PDB entry 7OYK | X-ray diffraction, 2.10 A resolution | chains AAA and BBB of the 4 polymer chains in the assembly

Chain AAA (and BBB):
Name: Central glycolytic genes regulator
Organism: Bacillus subtilis (strain 168)
Notes: chain BBB of this document is another copy of the same molecule, construct and numbering; everything in this record applies to it too
UniProtKB: O32253 (CGGR_BACSU); numbering as in UniProt (aligned over 1-91)
Amino-acid sequence (96 residues; each row starts with the number of its first residue; numbers below 1 keep their minus sign (Ser-4 is residue -4)):
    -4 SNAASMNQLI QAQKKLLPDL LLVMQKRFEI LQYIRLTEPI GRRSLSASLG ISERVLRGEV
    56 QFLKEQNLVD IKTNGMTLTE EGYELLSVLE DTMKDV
Modified / non-standard residues: Mse1, Mse19, Mse71, Mse88 (selenomethionine; parent Met)
Sequence notes: expression tag (-4 to 0)
Ion coordination: Ca2+: Glu75 (shared with Thr32(BBB) of chain BBB)
UniProt features mapped onto this chain:
  - DNA-binding region: Arg37 to Gln56 (H-T-H motif)

Chain AAA / chain BBB interface:
Pairs across the interface (62):
  Ser-4(AAA) - Ala-1(BBB)
  Ser-4(AAA) - Ser0(BBB)
  Ser-4(AAA) - Mse1(BBB)
  Ser0(AAA) - Mse1(BBB)
  Mse1(AAA) - Ala-2(BBB)
  Mse1(AAA) - Ser0(BBB)
  Mse1(AAA) - Mse1(BBB)  hydrophobic
  Mse1(AAA) - Leu4(BBB)  hydrophobic
  Gln3(AAA) - Val83(BBB)
  Gln3(AAA) - Thr87(BBB)  hydrogen bond
  Leu4(AAA) - Mse1(BBB)  hydrophobic
  Leu4(AAA) - Ile5(BBB)  hydrophobic
  Leu4(AAA) - Mse19(BBB)  hydrophobic
  Leu4(AAA) - Thr87(BBB)
  Ile5(AAA) - Leu4(BBB)  hydrophobic
  Ala7(AAA) - Leu84(BBB)  hydrophobic
  Gln8(AAA) - Gln8(BBB)  hydrogen bond
  Gln8(AAA) - Leu15(BBB)
  Gln8(AAA) - Mse19(BBB)
  Lys10(AAA) - Gln61(BBB)
  Lys10(AAA) - Leu63(BBB)
  Leu11(AAA) - Mse19(BBB)
  Leu11(AAA) - Arg22(BBB)  hydrogen bond (backbone-side chain)
  Leu11(AAA) - Leu26(BBB)  hydrophobic
  Leu11(AAA) - Phe57(BBB)
  Leu11(AAA) - Leu80(BBB)  hydrophobic
  Leu12(AAA) - Leu15(BBB)  hydrophobic
  Leu12(AAA) - Val18(BBB)  hydrophobic
  Leu12(AAA) - Mse19(BBB)  hydrophobic
  Leu12(AAA) - Arg22(BBB)
  Pro13(AAA) - Phe57(BBB)
  Pro13(AAA) - Gln61(BBB)
  Asp14(AAA) - Arg22(BBB)  salt bridge
  Asp14(AAA) - Phe57(BBB)
  Leu15(AAA) - Leu12(BBB)
  Leu15(AAA) - Val18(BBB)  hydrophobic
  Mse19(AAA) - Gln8(BBB)
  Mse19(AAA) - Leu11(BBB)  hydrophobic
  Mse19(AAA) - Leu12(BBB)  hydrophobic
  Arg22(AAA) - Leu11(BBB)  hydrogen bond (side chain-backbone)
  Phe57(AAA) - Lys10(BBB)
  Phe57(AAA) - Leu11(BBB)
  Phe57(AAA) - Pro13(BBB)
  Gln61(AAA) - Lys10(BBB)  hydrogen bond (backbone-side chain)
  Gln61(AAA) - Pro13(BBB)
  Leu63(AAA) - Lys10(BBB)
  Leu63(AAA) - Leu11(BBB)  hydrophobic
  Glu76(AAA) - Lys10(BBB)  salt bridge
  Leu80(AAA) - Ala7(BBB)
  Leu80(AAA) - Lys10(BBB)
  Leu80(AAA) - Leu11(BBB)  hydrophobic
  Ser82(AAA) - Ser-4(BBB)  hydrogen bond (side chain-backbone)
  Ser82(AAA) - Asn-3(BBB)
  Val83(AAA) - Ser-4(BBB)
  Val83(AAA) - Asn-3(BBB)
  Val83(AAA) - Ala-2(BBB)  hydrogen bond (backbone-backbone)
  Val83(AAA) - Ala7(BBB)  hydrophobic
  Leu84(AAA) - Leu4(BBB)  hydrophobic
  Leu84(AAA) - Ala7(BBB)  hydrophobic
  Glu85(AAA) - Asn-3(BBB)
  Asp86(AAA) - Asn-3(BBB)  hydrogen bond
  Thr87(AAA) - Leu4(BBB)
Also at the interface, not in a pair above, chain AAA (31 interface residues in all): Val18, Phe23, Leu26, Leu58
Also at the interface, not in a pair above, chain BBB (30 interface residues in all): Lys9, Leu58, Asp86, Val91

Summary:
31 residues of chain AAA and 30 residues of chain BBB are in contact, with 8 hydrogen bonds and 2 salt
bridges. Polar pairs include Asp14(AAA)-Arg22(BBB), Glu76(AAA)-Lys10(BBB) and Gln3(AAA)-Thr87(BBB).
Chain AAA and chain BBB are both Central glycolytic genes regulator (Bacillus subtilis (strain 168)); the
structure, DNA-binding domain of CggR in complex with the DNA operator, was determined by X-ray diffraction,
deposited together with 7BHY.
